5E6B - chains A and D of the 4 polymer chains in the assembly; structure by X-ray diffraction, 2.25 A resolution.

[Chain A]
Molecule: Glucocorticoid receptor
From: Homo sapiens
Reference sequence: P04150 (GCR_HUMAN), isoform P04150-8; residues 417-506 here correspond to UniProt positions 391-480 (UniProt number = residue number - 26)
Chain sequence (114 residues; each row starts with the number of its first residue):
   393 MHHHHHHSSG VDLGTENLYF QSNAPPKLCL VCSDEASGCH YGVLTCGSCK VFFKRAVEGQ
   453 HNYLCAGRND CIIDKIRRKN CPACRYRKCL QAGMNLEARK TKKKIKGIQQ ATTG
Not modelled in the structure: 393-416, 491-506
Construct notes: initiating methionine (393); expression tag (394-416)
Ion coordination: Zn2+ site 1: Cys421, Cys424, Cys438, Cys441; Zn2+ site 2: Cys457, Cys463, Cys473, Cys476
Reported in the primary citation:
  - binding site for the 16-nt DNA strand: Lys442, Val443, Arg447
  - mutagenesis - S425G: decreased signaling in response to IL8 promoter
  - mutagenesis - S425G, K442A/R447A: unchanged binding to p65/RelA subunit of NF-kappaB
  - mutagenesis - K442A/R447A: abolished signaling
  - mutagenesis - S425G: decreased binding to IL6 and ICAM1
  - mutagenesis - K442A/R447A: abolished binding to kappaBREs in the inflammatory genes

[Chain D]
Molecule: 16-nt DNA strand
Sequence (16 nucleotides; row label = number of the first residue in the row):
     1 CCGGGGAATT CCGCCG

[Chain A / chain D interface]
Pairs across the interface - 12 pairs, chain A then chain D:
  Gly439(A) with DT9(D), base contact
  Ser440(A) with DA8(D), phosphate contact
  Val443(A) with DA8(D), base contact; DT9(D), base contact
  Phe444(A) with DA7(D), phosphate contact
  Arg447(A) with DA7(D), salt bridge to the phosphate; DA8(D), hydrogen bond to the base
  Arg470(A) with DA8(D), salt bridge to the phosphate
  Lys471(A) with DA7(D), phosphate contact; DA8(D), salt bridge to the phosphate
  Pro474(A) with DA7(D), phosphate contact
  Arg477(A) with DA8(D), salt bridge to the phosphate
Other interface residues (no listed pair), chain A (10 interface residues in all): Lys467
Other interface residues (no listed pair), chain D (4 interface residues in all): DG6

[Overview]
Chain A and chain D form an interface of 10 and 4 residues respectively; the contacts include 1 hydrogen bond
and 4 salt bridges. Polar pairs include Arg447(A)-DA8(D), Arg447(A)-DA7(D) and Arg470(A)-DA8(D). From the
paper: a binding site for the 16-nt DNA strand at Lys442(A), Val443(A) and Arg447(A); S425G of chain A reduces
signaling in response to IL8 promoter.
Chain A is Glucocorticoid receptor (Homo sapiens) and chain D is a 16-nt DNA strand; the structure,
Glucocorticoid receptor DNA binding domain - RELB NF-kB response element complex, was determined by X-ray
diffraction (same publication as 5E69, 5E6A, 5E6C and 5E6D).
